7ZD1 - chains A and D of the 4 polymer chains in the assembly; structure by X-ray diffraction, 1.56 A resolution.

# Chain A (and D)
Name: Adenosylhomocysteinase
Organism: Pseudomonas aeruginosa PAO1
Notes: EC 3.3.1.1; chain D of this document is another copy of the same molecule, construct and numbering; everything in this record applies to it too
Reference sequence: Q9I685 (SAHH_PSEAE); residue numbers follow UniProt; this construct covers 1-469
Amino-acid sequence (472 residues; each row starts with the number of its first residue; numbers below 1 keep their minus sign (Ser-2 is residue -2)):
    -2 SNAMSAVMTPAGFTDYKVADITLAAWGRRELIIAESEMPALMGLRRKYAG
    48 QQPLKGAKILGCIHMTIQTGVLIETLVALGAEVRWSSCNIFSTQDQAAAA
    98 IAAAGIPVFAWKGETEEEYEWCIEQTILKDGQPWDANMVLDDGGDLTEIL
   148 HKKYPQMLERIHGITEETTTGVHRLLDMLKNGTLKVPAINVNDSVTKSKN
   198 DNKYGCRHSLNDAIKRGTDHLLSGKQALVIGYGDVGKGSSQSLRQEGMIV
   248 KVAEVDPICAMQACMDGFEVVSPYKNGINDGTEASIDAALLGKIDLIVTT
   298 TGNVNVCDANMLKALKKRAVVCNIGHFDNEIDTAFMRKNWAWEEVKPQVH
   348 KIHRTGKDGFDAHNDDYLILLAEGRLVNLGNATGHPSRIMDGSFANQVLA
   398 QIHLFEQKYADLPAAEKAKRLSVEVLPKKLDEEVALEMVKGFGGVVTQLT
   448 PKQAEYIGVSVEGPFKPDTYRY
Not modelled in the structure: -2 to 8
Differences from the reference sequence: expression tag (-2 to 0)
UniProt features mapped onto this chain:
  - binding site (substrate): Thr63, Asp139, Glu164, Lys194, Asp198
  - binding site (NAD(+)): Thr165 to Thr167, Asn199, Gly228 to Gly233, Glu251, Asn300, Ile321 to His323, Asn375
Ion coordination: Hg2+ site 1: Cys59, Cys85, Asp139; K+: Gln65, Thr380, His382; Hg2+ site 2: Cys85, Asp139; Hg2+ site 3 near Glu111 (its only coordinating residue here); Hg2+ site 4: His170 (shared with Tyr453(D) of chain D); Hg2+ site 5: Tyr453 (shared with His170(D), Asp174(D) of chain D)
Ligand contacts:
  - adenosine (ADN): Ile60, His61, Thr63, Gln65, Thr66, Asp139, Glu164, Thr165, Lys194, Asp198, His323, Leu373, Asn375, Leu376, Thr380, Gly381, His382, Met387, Phe391
  - 1,4-butanediol (BU1): Lys14, Val15, Ala16, Trp108, Glu115
  - NAD (nicotinamide-adenine-dinucleotide), molecule 1: Thr165, Thr166, Thr167, Lys194, Asp198, Asn199, Cys203, Ile227, Gly228, Tyr229, Gly230, Asp231, Val232, Gly233, Ala250, Glu251, Val252, Asp253, Cys256, Thr297, Thr298, Gly299, Asn300, Val303, Ile321, Gly322, His323, Leu373, Asn375, Leu376, His382
  - NAD, molecule 2: Leu446, Gln450, Ile454, Lys463, Tyr467

# How chain A and chain D interact
Contacting residue pairs (140; chain A residue first):
  His170(A) with Tyr453(D), hydrogen bond (side chain-backbone); Ile454(D)
  Asp190(A) with Arg468(D), hydrogen bond (backbone-side chain)
  Val192(A) with Ile255(D), hydrophobic; Arg468(D)
  Thr193(A) with Met258(D)
  Lys196(A) with Arg468(D); Tyr469(D), hydrogen bond (side chain-backbone)
  Asn197(A) with Met258(D); Met262(D)
  Tyr201(A) with Gln259(D); Met262(D), hydrophobic; Asp263(D), hydrogen bond
  Arg204(A) with Met262(D), hydrogen bond (side chain-backbone)
  Gly230(A) with Tyr467(D)
  Asp231(A) with Tyr467(D); Tyr469(D)
  Lys234(A) with Tyr469(D)
  Glu251(A) with Val443(D); Thr444(D), hydrogen bond (backbone-backbone)
  Val252(A) with Thr444(D); Leu446(D), hydrophobic; Phe462(D)
  Asp253(A) with Phe462(D); Lys463(D), salt bridge; Tyr469(D)
  Pro254(A) with Glu429(D); Ala432(D); Leu433(D); Val436(D); Phe462(D)
  Ile255(A) with Val192(D), hydrophobic; Asp428(D); Glu429(D); Ala432(D); Tyr469(D), hydrophobic
  Cys256(A) with Lys463(D); Tyr469(D), hydrophobic
  Ala257(A) with Val436(D), hydrophobic
  Met258(A) with Thr193(D); Lys196(D); Asn197(D); Met435(D), hydrophobic; Val436(D)
  Gln259(A) with Tyr201(D); Tyr469(D), hydrogen bond (side chain-backbone)
  Cys261(A) with Phe439(D), hydrophobic
  Met262(A) with Asn197(D); Tyr201(D), hydrophobic; Arg204(D), hydrogen bond (backbone-side chain); Ile386(D), hydrophobic; Met435(D), hydrophobic; Phe439(D), hydrophobic
  Asp263(A) with Tyr201(D), hydrogen bond
  Val267(A) with Gly441(D); Val442(D), hydrogen bond (backbone-backbone)
  Val268(A) with Val442(D)
  Ser269(A) with Val442(D); Thr444(D), hydrogen bond
  Pro270(A) with Thr444(D)
  Asn273(A) with Val442(D)
  Gly274(A) with Val442(D); Val443(D); Thr444(D); Gln445(D), hydrogen bond (backbone-backbone)
  Gly299(A) with Tyr453(D)
  Asn300(A) with Leu446(D); Gln450(D); Tyr453(D); Ile454(D)
  Val301(A) with Lys449(D); Gln450(D), hydrogen bond (backbone-side chain); Tyr453(D), hydrophobic
  Asn302(A) with Gln450(D), hydrogen bond (backbone-side chain)
  Val303(A) with Gln450(D)
  Asn326(A) with Tyr453(D), hydrogen bond
  Ile386(A) with Met262(D), hydrophobic
  Asp428(A) with Ile255(D)
  Glu429(A) with Pro254(D); Ile255(D)
  Ala432(A) with Pro254(D); Ile255(D)
  Leu433(A) with Pro254(D)
  Met435(A) with Met258(D), hydrophobic; Met262(D), hydrophobic
  Val436(A) with Pro254(D); Ala257(D); Met258(D)
  Phe439(A) with Cys261(D), hydrophobic; Met262(D), hydrophobic
  Gly441(A) with Val267(D)
  Val442(A) with Val267(D), hydrogen bond (backbone-backbone); Val268(D); Ser269(D); Asn273(D); Gly274(D)
  Val443(A) with Glu251(D); Val252(D); Ala257(D), hydrophobic; Gly274(D)
  Thr444(A) with Glu251(D), hydrogen bond (backbone-backbone); Val252(D); Ser269(D), hydrogen bond; Pro270(D); Gly274(D)
  Gln445(A) with Gly274(D), hydrogen bond (backbone-backbone)
  Leu446(A) with Val252(D), hydrophobic; Asn300(D)
  Gln450(A) with Asn300(D); Val301(D), hydrogen bond (side chain-backbone); Asn302(D), hydrogen bond (side chain-backbone); Val303(D)
  Tyr453(A) with His170(D), hydrogen bond (backbone-side chain); Gly299(D); Asn300(D); Val301(D), hydrophobic; His323(D), hydrogen bond; Asn326(D), hydrogen bond
  Ile454(A) with His170(D); Asn300(D)
  Phe462(A) with Val252(D); Asp253(D); Pro254(D)
  Lys463(A) with Asp253(D), salt bridge; Cys256(D)
  Tyr467(A) with Gly230(D); Asp231(D); Arg468(D), hydrogen bond (backbone-side chain)
  Arg468(A) with Asp190(D), hydrogen bond (side chain-backbone); Val192(D); Lys196(D), hydrogen bond (backbone-side chain); Tyr467(D), hydrogen bond (side chain-backbone); Arg468(D)
  Tyr469(A) with Lys196(D), hydrogen bond (backbone-side chain); Asp231(D); Lys234(D); Asp253(D); Ile255(D), hydrophobic; Cys256(D), hydrophobic; Gln259(D), hydrogen bond (backbone-side chain)
Also at the interface, not in a pair above, chain A (66 interface residues in all): Ala250, Tyr271, Ile275, Asn276, Arg385, Lys425, Gly440, Thr447, Gly455
Also at the interface, not in a pair above, chain D (68 interface residues in all): Ala250, Tyr271, Ile275, Asn276, Arg385, Lys425, Gly440, Thr447, Gly455

# Overview
Chain A and chain D form an interface of 66 and 68 residues respectively; the contacts include 30 hydrogen
bonds and 2 salt bridges. Among the polar pairs are Asp253(A)-Lys463(D), His170(A)-Tyr453(D) and
Asp190(A)-Arg468(D). Bound to chain A: NAD, adenosine and 1,4-butanediol.
Chain A and chain D are both Adenosylhomocysteinase (Pseudomonas aeruginosa PAO1); the structure, Crystal
structure of Pseudomonas aeruginosa S-adenosyl-L-homocysteine hydrolase inhibited by Hg2+ ions, was determined
by X-ray diffraction, deposited together with 7ZD0, 7ZD2, 7ZD3 and 7ZD4.
